6NVO - chain A; structure by X-ray diffraction, 2.20 A resolution.

[Chain A]
Protein: Nuclease MPE
Organism: Pseudomonas putida (strain ATCC 47054 / DSM 6125 / NCIMB 11950 / KT2440)
UniProtKB: Q88NV2 (Q88NV2_PSEPK); residues 1-216 here = UniProt positions 1-216
Amino-acid sequence (216 residues; row label = number of the first residue in the row):
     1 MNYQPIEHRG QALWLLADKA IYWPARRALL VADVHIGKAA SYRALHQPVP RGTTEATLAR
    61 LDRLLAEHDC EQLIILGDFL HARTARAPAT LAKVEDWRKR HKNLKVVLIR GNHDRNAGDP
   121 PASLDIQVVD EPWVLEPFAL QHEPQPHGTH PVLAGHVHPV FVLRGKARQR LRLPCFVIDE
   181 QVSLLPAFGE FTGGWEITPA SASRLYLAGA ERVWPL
Disordered / not traced: 1, 43-51, 166-169, 210-211
Bound ions: Mn2+ site 1: Asp33, His35, Asp78, His158; Mn2+ site 2: Asp78, Asn112, His142, His156

[Overview]
The Mn2+ site 1 is built by Asp33, His35, Asp78 and His158. The Mn2+ site 2 is built by Asp78, Asn112, His142
and His156.
Chain A is Nuclease MPE (Pseudomonas putida (strain ATCC 47054 / DSM 6125 / NCIMB 11950 / KT2440)); the
structure, Crystal structure of Pseudomonas putida nuclease MPE, was determined by X-ray diffraction together
with 6NVP from the same study.
